Entry 3NKO (X-ray diffraction, 1.75 A resolution); this record covers chain A.

== Chain A ==
Name: Ectonucleotide pyrophosphatase/phosphodiesterase family member 2
Organism: Mus musculus
Notes: EC 3.1.4.39
Reference sequence: Q9R1E6 (ENPP2_MOUSE); aligned to UniProt positions 36-858 over residues 36-858 (the alignment contains insertions or deletions, so no single offset holds)
Chain sequence (831 residues; row label = number of the first residue in the row):
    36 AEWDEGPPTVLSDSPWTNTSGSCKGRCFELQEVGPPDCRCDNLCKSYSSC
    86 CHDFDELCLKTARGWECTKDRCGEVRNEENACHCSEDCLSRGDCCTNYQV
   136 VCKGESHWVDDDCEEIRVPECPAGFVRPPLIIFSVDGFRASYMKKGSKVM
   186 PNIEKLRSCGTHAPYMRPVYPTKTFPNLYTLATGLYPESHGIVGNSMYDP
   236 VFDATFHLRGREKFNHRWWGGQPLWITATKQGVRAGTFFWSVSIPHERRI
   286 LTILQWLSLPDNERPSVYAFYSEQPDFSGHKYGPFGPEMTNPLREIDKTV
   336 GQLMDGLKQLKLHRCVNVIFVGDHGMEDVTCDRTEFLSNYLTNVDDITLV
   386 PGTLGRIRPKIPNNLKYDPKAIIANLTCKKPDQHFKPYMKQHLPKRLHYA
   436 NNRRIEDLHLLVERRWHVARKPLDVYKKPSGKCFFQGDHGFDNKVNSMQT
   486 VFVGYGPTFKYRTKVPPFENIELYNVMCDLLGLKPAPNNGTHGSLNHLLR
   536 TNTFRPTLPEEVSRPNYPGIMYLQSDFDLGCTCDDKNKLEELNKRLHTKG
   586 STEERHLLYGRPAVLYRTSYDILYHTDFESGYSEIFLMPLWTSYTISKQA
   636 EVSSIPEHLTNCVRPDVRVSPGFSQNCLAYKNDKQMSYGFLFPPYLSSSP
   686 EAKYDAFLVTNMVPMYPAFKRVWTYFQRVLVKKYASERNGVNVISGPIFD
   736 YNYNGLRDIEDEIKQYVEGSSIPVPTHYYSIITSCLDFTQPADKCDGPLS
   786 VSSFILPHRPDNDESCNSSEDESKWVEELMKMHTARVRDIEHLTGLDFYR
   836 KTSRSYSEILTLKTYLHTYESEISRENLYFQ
Not modelled in the structure: 36-50, 459-467, 570-584, 856-866
Construct notes: expression tag (859-866)
Cystine bridges: Cys-58/Cys-75, Cys-62/Cys-93, Cys-73/Cys-86, Cys-79/Cys-85, Cys-102/Cys-119, Cys-107/Cys-137, Cys-117/Cys-130, Cys-123/Cys-129, Cys-148/Cys-194, Cys-156/Cys-350, Cys-366/Cys-468, Cys-413/Cys-801, Cys-566/Cys-662, Cys-568/Cys-647, Cys-770/Cys-780
Covalently attached groups: N-acetylglucosamine (NAG) linked to Asn-53, Asn-410, Asn-524
Ion coordination: Zn2+ site 1: Asp-171, Thr-209, Asp-358, His-359; Zn2+ site 2: Asp-311, His-315, His-474 (together with 16:0 lpa); K+: Tyr-665, Asp-668, Met-671; Ca2+: Asp-735, Asn-737, Asn-739, Leu-741, Asp-743; Na+: Asn-797, Ser-800, Ser-803
Ligand contacts:
  - 16:0 lpa (NKO; (2R)-2-hydroxy-3-(phosphonooxy)propyl hexadecanoate): Tyr-214, Lys-248, Phe-249, His-251, Trp-254, Pro-258, Trp-260
  - 16:0 lpa: Ile-167, Ser-169, Asp-171, Lys-208, Thr-209, Phe-210, Leu-213, Leu-216, Ala-217, Asn-230, Leu-243, Leu-259, Phe-273, Phe-274, Trp-275, Ala-304, Phe-305, Tyr-306, Glu-308, Asp-311, His-315, His-359, Met-361, His-474, Met-512
Curated features (UniProtKB/Swiss-Prot):
  - motif: Arg-126 to Asp-128 (Cell attachment site)
  - active site: Thr-209 (Nucleophile)
  - binding site (Zn(2+)): Asp-171, Thr-209, Asp-311, His-315, Asp-358, His-359, His-474
  - binding site (1-(9Z-octadecenoyl)-sn-glycero-3-phosphate): Thr-209, Asn-230, Asp-311, His-474
  - binding site (1-hexadecanoyl-sn-glycero-3-phosphate): Thr-209, Asn-230, Asp-311, His-474
  - binding site (1-tetradecanoyl-sn-glycerol 3-phosphate): Thr-209, Asn-230, Asp-311, His-474
  - glycosylation (N-linked (GlcNAc...) asparagine): Asn-53, Asn-410, Asn-524

== Overview ==
Ligands of chain A: 16:0 lpa. Covalently linked N-acetylglucosamine: at Asn-53, Asn-410 and Asn-524. The Zn2+
site 1 is built by Asp-171, Thr-209, Asp-358 and His-359. UniProt lists active-site residue Thr-209, 7
Zn2+-binding residues, 4 residues binding 1-(9Z-octadecenoyl)-sn-glycero-3-phosphate and 4 residues binding
1-hexadecanoyl-sn-glycero-3-phosphate.
Chain A is Ectonucleotide pyrophosphatase/phosphodiesterase family member 2 (Mus musculus); the structure,
Crystal structure of mouse autotaxin in complex with 16:0-LPA, was determined by X-ray diffraction together
with 3NKM, 3NKQ and 3NKR from the same study.
